Entry 2K03 (solution NMR); this record covers chains A and C of the 4 polymer chains in the assembly.

[Chain A]
Molecule: Stromal cell-derived factor 1
Source organism: Homo sapiens
Notes: fragment: SDF-1-alpha(3-67) domain
Reference sequence: P48061 (SDF1_HUMAN); residues 1-68 here correspond to UniProt positions 22-89 (UniProt number = residue number + 21)
Amino-acid sequence (70 residues; each row starts with the number of its first residue; numbers below 1 keep their minus sign (Gly-1 is residue -1)):
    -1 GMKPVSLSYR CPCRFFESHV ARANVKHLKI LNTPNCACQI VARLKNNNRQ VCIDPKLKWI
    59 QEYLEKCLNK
Unresolved in the structure: -1 to 0
Cystine bridges: Cys9-Cys34, Cys11-Cys50
Sequence notes: expression tag (-1 to 0); engineered mutation Cys36 (Leu57 in P48061), Cys65 (Ala86 in P48061)
Swiss-Prot annotation at these positions:
  - region: Arg8 to Arg12 (Receptor and heparin binding), Val18 to Arg20 (Receptor binding), Lys27 to Leu29 (Receptor binding), Val39 to Val49 (Receptor binding)
  - motif: Lys1, Pro2 (Receptor activation motif)
  - binding site (heparin): Arg20 to Asn30, Arg41, Gln48, Lys64
  - site: Lys24 (Important for integrin interaction and activation), His25 (Important for dimer formation), Lys27 (Important for integrin interaction and activation), Lys43 (Important for integrin interaction and activation)
Reported in the primary citation:
  - mutagenesis - R20A, R41A, E60A, E63A, K64A: unchanged signaling with C-X-C chemokine receptor type 4
  - mutagenesis - V23A: decreased stability
  - mutagenesis - H25R: unchanged signaling
  - mutagenesis - V39A: decreased signaling

[Chain C]
Molecule: Stromal cell-derived factor 1
Source organism: Homo sapiens
Notes: fragment: SDF-1-alpha(3-67) domain
Reference sequence: P48061 (SDF1_HUMAN); residues 201-268 here correspond to UniProt positions 22-89 (UniProt number = residue number - 179)
Amino-acid sequence (70 residues; numbered 199 to 268; the number before each row is that of its first residue):
   199 GMKPVSLSYR CPCRFFESHV ARANVKHLKI LNTPNCACQI VARLKNNNRQ VCIDPKLKWI
   259 QEYLEKCLNK
Unresolved in the structure: 199-200
Cystine bridges: Cys209-Cys234, Cys211-Cys250
Sequence notes: expression tag (199-200); engineered mutation Cys236 (Leu57 in P48061), Cys265 (Ala86 in P48061)
Swiss-Prot annotation at these positions:
  - region: Arg208 to Arg212 (Receptor and heparin binding), Val218 to Arg220 (Receptor binding), Lys227 to Leu229 (Receptor binding), Val239 to Val249 (Receptor binding)
  - motif: Lys201, Pro202 (Receptor activation motif)
  - binding site (heparin): Arg220 to Asn230, Arg241, Gln248, Lys264
  - site: Lys224 (Important for integrin interaction and activation), His225 (Important for dimer formation), Lys227 (Important for integrin interaction and activation), Lys243 (Important for integrin interaction and activation)

[Chain A / chain C interface]
Disulfides between the chains: Cys36(A)-Cys265(C), Cys65(A)-Cys236(C)
Residue-residue contacts (36; chain A residue first):
  Lys24(A) - Leu229(C)
  His25(A) - Lys227(C)
  His25(A) - Ile228(C)
  His25(A) - Leu229(C)
  Leu26(A) - Leu226(C)
  Leu26(A) - Lys227(C)
  Leu26(A) - Ile228(C)
  Lys27(A) - His225(C)
  Lys27(A) - Leu226(C)
  Ile28(A) - His225(C)
  Ile28(A) - Leu226(C)
  Ile28(A) - Ile228(C)
  Ile28(A) - Tyr261(C)
  Leu29(A) - Lys224(C)
  Leu29(A) - His225(C)
  Asn30(A) - Tyr261(C)
  Cys36(A) - Cys265(C)  disulfide
  Pro53(A) - Cys265(C)
  Pro53(A) - Leu266(C)
  Lys54(A) - Cys265(C)
  Lys54(A) - Leu266(C)
  Gln59(A) - Leu266(C)
  Tyr61(A) - Ile228(C)
  Tyr61(A) - Leu229(C)
  Tyr61(A) - Asn230(C)
  Leu62(A) - Leu262(C)
  Leu62(A) - Leu266(C)
  Glu63(A) - Leu266(C)
  Lys64(A) - Asn230(C)
  Cys65(A) - Asn230(C)
  Cys65(A) - Cys236(C)  disulfide
  Cys65(A) - Pro253(C)
  Cys65(A) - Lys254(C)
  Leu66(A) - Lys254(C)
  Leu66(A) - Gln259(C)
  Leu66(A) - Leu262(C)
Also at the interface, not in a pair above, chain C (16 interface residues in all): Glu263

[Summary]
Chain A and chain C form an interface of 17 and 16 residues respectively, with 2 disulfide bonds. Curated
annotation (UniProt) lists 14 heparin-binding residues on chain A; 14 heparin-binding residues on chain C.
From the paper: V23A of chain A reduces stability; V39A of chain A reduces signaling; 8 substitutions were
tested in all.
Chain A and chain C are both Stromal cell-derived factor 1 (Homo sapiens); the structure, Structure of SDF1 in
complex with the CXCR4 N-terminus containing a sulfotyrosine at postition 21, was determined by solution NMR
together with 2K04 and 2K05 from the same study.
